Entry 2XJM (X-ray diffraction, 2.30 A resolution); this record covers chains C and E of the 12 polymer chains in the assembly.

Chain C (and E):
Protein: DNA protection during starvation protein
From: Streptococcus suis
Notes: EC 1.16.-.-; chain E of this document is another copy of the same molecule, construct and numbering; everything in this record applies to it too
UniProt: P0CB53 (DPS_STRSU); numbering as in UniProt (aligned over 8-172)
Amino-acid sequence (165 residues; row label = number of the first residue in the row):
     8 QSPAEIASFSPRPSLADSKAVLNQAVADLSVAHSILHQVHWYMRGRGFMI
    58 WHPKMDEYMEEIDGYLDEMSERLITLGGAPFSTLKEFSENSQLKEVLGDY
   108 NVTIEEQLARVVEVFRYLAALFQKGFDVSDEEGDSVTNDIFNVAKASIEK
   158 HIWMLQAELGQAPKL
Disordered / not traced: 8-22
Ion coordination: Co2+ site 1: His47 (shared with 2 residues of chain A); Co2+ site 2: Asp74, Glu78 (shared with 1 residue of chain A)
Swiss-Prot annotation at these positions:
  - binding site (Fe cation): His47, Asp74, Glu78

Chain C / chain E interface:
Residue-residue contacts - 24 pairs, chain C then chain E:
  Met50(C) with Ala164(E)
  Arg51(C) with Ala164(E); Gln168(E); Ala169(E)
  Gly52(C) with Ala164(E), hydrogen bond (backbone-backbone); Glu165(E); Gly167(E)
  Arg53(C) with Arg53(E), hydrogen bond (side chain-backbone); Gly54(E); Ile111(E); Glu112(E), salt bridge; Glu165(E), salt bridge
  Gly54(C) with Glu165(E), hydrogen bond (backbone-side chain)
  Phe55(C) with Trp160(E), hydrophobic; Met161(E), hydrophobic; Ala164(E), hydrophobic; Glu165(E), hydrogen bond (backbone-side chain)
  Met56(C) with Ile57(E), hydrophobic; Trp58(E), hydrophobic; Lys61(E); Met161(E), hydrophobic; Glu165(E), hydrogen bond (backbone-side chain)
  His59(C) with Trp160(E); Met161(E)
Interface residues without a listed pair, chain C (9 interface residues in all): Ile57
Interface residues without a listed pair, chain E (15 interface residues in all): Pro170

In short:
The interface between chain C and chain E involves 9 residues on one side and 15 on the other, with 5 hydrogen
bonds and 2 salt bridges. Among the polar pairs are Arg53(C)-Glu112(E), Arg53(C)-Glu165(E) and
Arg53(C)-Arg53(E). UniProt lists 3 Fe cation-binding residues on chain C.
Chain C and chain E are both DNA protection during starvation protein (Streptococcus suis); the structure,
Crystal structure of Streptococcus suis Dpr with cobalt, was determined by X-ray diffraction, deposited
together with 2XJN, 2XJO and 2XKQ.
